Entry 9ARW (electron microscopy, 3.80 A resolution); this record covers chains A and B of the 8 polymer chains in the assembly.

Chain A:
Molecule: Type III-B CRISPR-associated protein Cas10/Cmr2
From: Dissulfurispira thermophila
UniProtKB: A0A7G1H3Q2 (A0A7G1H3Q2_9BACT); numbering as in UniProt (aligned over 1-596)
Chain sequence (612 residues; each row starts with the number of its first residue; numbers below 1 keep their minus sign (Met-15 is residue -15)):
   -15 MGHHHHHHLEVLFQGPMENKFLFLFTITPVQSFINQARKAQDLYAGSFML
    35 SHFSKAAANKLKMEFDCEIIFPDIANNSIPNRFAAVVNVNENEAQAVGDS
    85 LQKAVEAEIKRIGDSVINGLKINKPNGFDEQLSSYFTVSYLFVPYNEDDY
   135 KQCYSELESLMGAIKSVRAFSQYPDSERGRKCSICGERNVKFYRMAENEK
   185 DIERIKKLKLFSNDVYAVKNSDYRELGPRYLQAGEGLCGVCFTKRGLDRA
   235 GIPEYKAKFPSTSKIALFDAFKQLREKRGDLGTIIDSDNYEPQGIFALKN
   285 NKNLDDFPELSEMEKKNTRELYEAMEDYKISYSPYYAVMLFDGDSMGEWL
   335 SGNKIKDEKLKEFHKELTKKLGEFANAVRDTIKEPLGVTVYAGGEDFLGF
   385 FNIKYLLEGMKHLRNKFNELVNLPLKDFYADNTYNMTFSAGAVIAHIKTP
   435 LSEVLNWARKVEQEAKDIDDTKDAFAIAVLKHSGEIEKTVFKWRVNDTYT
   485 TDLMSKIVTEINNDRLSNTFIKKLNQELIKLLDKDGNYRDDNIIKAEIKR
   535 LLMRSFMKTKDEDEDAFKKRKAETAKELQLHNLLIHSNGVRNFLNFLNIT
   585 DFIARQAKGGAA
Not modelled in the structure: -15 to 1, 594-596
Differences from the reference sequence: initiating methionine (-15); expression tag (-14 to 0)

Chain B:
Molecule: Type III-B CRISPR module-associated protein Cmr3
From: Dissulfurispira thermophila
UniProtKB: A0A7G1H1A4 (A0A7G1H1A4_9BACT); residue numbers follow UniProt; this construct covers 1-360
Chain sequence (360 residues; numbered 1 to 360; the number before each row is that of its first residue):
     1 MKRITINALDVLFLRDGKPFTMGSDTWGSGISLPYPSMIYGVLRSLYFSH
    51 NISMLKHAAPIDELNHNDPTRNLKIKGIYLKRASDLLFPVPMDCVVLKNS
   101 RDEKLIPLMPVKAQCISNCKTSAVLRPEKGEQIESAEDGWIDKAAMEEYL
   151 NGIYENMSYSKLSDFVLSEAKIGIARNNKTHIAEDSMLYRVGMKRLKDTT
   201 IVVDIDGLEIPDAGIIKIGGEGRPASFKAIDIDETSILQPAINSNKIEKI
   251 KLYIATPAIFKKGWLPQTIDDRDLEGEINGIGLKLITAAIGRPLYVGGFD
   301 IKKGPKPMKRAVPAGSVYYFEIHGQYSNEQIINALHDKAISDREQDRQQG
   351 FGIAYVGKWE
Not modelled in the structure: 9-30, 57-69, 97-102, 162-198, 214-224, 240-247, 297-304, 357-360

How chain A and chain B interact:
Contacting residue pairs (35):
  Ser118(A) - Arg310(B)  hydrogen bond (backbone-side chain)
  Tyr124(A) - Ser117(B)
  Tyr124(A) - Asn118(B)
  Leu125(A) - Ile116(B)
  Phe126(A) - Cys115(B)
  Phe126(A) - Ile116(B)  hydrogen bond (backbone-backbone)
  Ala147(A) - Val124(B)
  Ala147(A) - Leu125(B)
  Ile148(A) - Ser117(B)
  Ile148(A) - Cys119(B)  hydrophobic
  Ile148(A) - Val124(B)
  Ser150(A) - Ala289(B)
  Ser150(A) - Ile290(B)  hydrogen bond (backbone-backbone)
  Val151(A) - Ala288(B)
  Arg152(A) - Ile290(B)  hydrogen bond (side chain-backbone)
  Arg152(A) - Gly291(B)
  Ala153(A) - Trp264(B)
  Phe154(A) - Lys262(B)
  Phe154(A) - Gly263(B)
  Phe154(A) - Pro293(B)  hydrophobic
  Phe154(A) - Arg310(B)
  Ser155(A) - Lys262(B)
  Ser155(A) - Arg310(B)  hydrogen bond (backbone-side chain)
  Gln156(A) - Lys261(B)
  Gln156(A) - Lys262(B)  hydrogen bond (backbone-backbone)
  Gln156(A) - Gly263(B)
  Gln156(A) - Lys309(B)
  Gln156(A) - Arg310(B)  hydrogen bond (side chain-backbone)
  Tyr157(A) - Lys309(B)
  Tyr157(A) - Arg310(B)
  Glu161(A) - Pro307(B)
  Gly170(A) - Met308(B)
  Glu171(A) - Tyr295(B)
  Glu171(A) - Met308(B)
  Arg172(A) - Met308(B)
Interface residues without a listed pair, chain A (21 interface residues in all): Pro128, Asp159, Arg162
Interface residues without a listed pair, chain B (25 interface residues in all): Gln114, Thr121, Phe260, Pro305

Summary:
21 residues of chain A face 25 of chain B across their interface; the contacts include 7 hydrogen bonds. Polar
pairs include Ser118(A)-Arg310(B), Arg152(A)-Ile290(B) and Ser155(A)-Arg310(B).
Here chain A is Type III-B CRISPR-associated protein Cas10/Cmr2 and chain B is Type III-B CRISPR
module-associated protein Cmr3, both from Dissulfurispira thermophila. Entry 9ARW (Structure of the guideless
DtCmr Type III CRISPR complex) was determined by electron microscopy.
